PDB entry 8EN5 | X-ray diffraction, 1.60 A resolution | chains A and F of the 4 polymer chains in the assembly

== Chain A ==
Molecule: GII.4 P domain
UniProt: K4LM89 (K4LM89_9CALI); numbering as in UniProt (aligned over 224-540)
Sequence (317 residues; each row starts with the number of its first residue):
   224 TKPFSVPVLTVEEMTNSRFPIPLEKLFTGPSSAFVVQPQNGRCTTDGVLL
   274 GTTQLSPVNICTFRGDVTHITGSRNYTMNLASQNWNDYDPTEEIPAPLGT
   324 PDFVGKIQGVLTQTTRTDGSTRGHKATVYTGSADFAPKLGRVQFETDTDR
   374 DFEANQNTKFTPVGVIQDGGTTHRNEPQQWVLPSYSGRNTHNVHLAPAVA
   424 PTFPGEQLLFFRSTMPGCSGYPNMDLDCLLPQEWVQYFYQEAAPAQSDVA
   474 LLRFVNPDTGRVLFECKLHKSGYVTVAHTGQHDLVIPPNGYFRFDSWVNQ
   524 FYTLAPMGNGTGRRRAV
Unresolved in the structure: 532-540

== Chain F ==
Molecule: Nanobody 56
Organism: Vicugna pacos
Notes: antibody fragment or engineered binder
Sequence (131 residues; numbered 1 to 131; the number before each row is that of its first residue):
     1 QVQLQESGGGLVQPGDSLRLSCATSGFILGRPVITWFRQAPGKEREGVLC
    51 ISGSDEITYFIDSVKGRFTISRDNAKNTVYLQINSLKPEDTANYYCAART
   101 FTAGCYSRSIAYPYWGQGTQVTVSSHHHHHH
Unresolved in the structure: 126-131
Cystine bridges: Cys-22/Cys-96, Cys-50/Cys-105

== Interface between chain A and chain F ==
Pairs across the interface - 24 pairs, chain A then chain F:
  Gly-288(A) with Ile-110(F)
  Asp-289(A) with Arg-108(F), salt bridge; Ile-110(F)
  Asn-302(A) with Arg-108(F), hydrogen bond (backbone-side chain)
  Leu-303(A) with Arg-108(F), hydrogen bond (backbone-side chain)
  Ala-304(A) with Ile-110(F), hydrophobic
  Trp-308(A) with Ile-110(F); Ala-111(F)
  Asn-309(A) with Arg-99(F); Tyr-106(F), hydrogen bond
  Asp-310(A) with Tyr-106(F); Ser-107(F), hydrogen bond (side chain-backbone); Arg-108(F), hydrogen bond (side chain-backbone)
  Arg-339(A) with Arg-45(F); Ser-109(F), hydrogen bond; Ile-110(F); Trp-115(F)
  Thr-340(A) with Arg-45(F)
  Ala-377(A) with Glu-44(F)
  Asn-378(A) with Glu-44(F); Arg-45(F), hydrogen bond (side chain-backbone); Ser-109(F), hydrogen bond
  Gln-379(A) with Ile-110(F)
  Asn-380(A) with Ile-110(F), hydrogen bond (side chain-backbone)

== Summary ==
The interface between chain A and chain F involves 14 residues on one side and 10 on the other, with 9
hydrogen bonds and 1 salt bridge. Polar pairs include Asp-289(A)/Arg-108(F), Asn-302(A)/Arg-108(F) and
Leu-303(A)/Arg-108(F).
Here chain A is GII.4 P domain and chain F is Nanobody 56 (Vicugna pacos). Entry 8EN5 (Structure of GII.4
norovirus in complex with Nanobody 56) was determined by X-ray diffraction (same publication as 8EMY, 8EMZ,
8EN0, 8EN1, 8EN2, 8EN3, 8EN4 and 8EN6).
